Entry 8OE2 (X-ray diffraction, 1.51 A resolution); this record covers chain A.

[Chain A]
Protein: Haloalkane dehalogenase
Organism: synthetic construct
Notes: EC 3.8.1.5
UniProt: P0A3G4 (DHAA_PSEPV); residue numbers follow UniProt; this construct covers 1-293
Amino-acid sequence (299 residues; numbered 1 to 299; the number before each row is that of its first residue):
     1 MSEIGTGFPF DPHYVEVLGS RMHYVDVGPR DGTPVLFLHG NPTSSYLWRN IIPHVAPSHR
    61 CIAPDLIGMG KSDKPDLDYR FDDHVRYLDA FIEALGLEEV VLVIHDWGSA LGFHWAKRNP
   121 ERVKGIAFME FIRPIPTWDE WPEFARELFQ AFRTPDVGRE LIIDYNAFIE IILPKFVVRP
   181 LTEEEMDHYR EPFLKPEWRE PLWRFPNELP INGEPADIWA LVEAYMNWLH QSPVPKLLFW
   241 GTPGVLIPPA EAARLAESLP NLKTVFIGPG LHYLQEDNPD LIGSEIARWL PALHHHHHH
Disordered / not traced: 1-2, 296-299
Differences from the reference sequence: conflict Ser20 (Glu in P0A3G4), Arg80 (Phe in P0A3G4), Phe128 (Cys in P0A3G4), Leu148 (Thr in P0A3G4), Pro155 (Ala in P0A3G4), Tyr165 (Gln in P0A3G4), Ile171 (Gly in P0A3G4), Ile172 (Ala in P0A3G4), Phe176 (Cys in P0A3G4), Glu184 (Val in P0A3G4), Glu197 (Val in P0A3G4), Trp198 (Asp in P0A3G4), Asn212 (Ala in P0A3G4), Asp217 (Asn in P0A3G4), Trp219 (Val in P0A3G4), Leu262 (Cys in P0A3G4), Phe266 (Asp in P0A3G4); expression tag (294-299)
Curated features (UniProtKB/Swiss-Prot):
  - active site: Asp106 (Nucleophile), Glu130 (Proton donor), His272 (Proton acceptor)
Reported in the primary citation:
  - mutagenesis - K74F, Y79C/P201C, Q150I/I169L, L161M/I163L, I162C/W203C, M186F/N207H, H188W/R204W, E208Y (Tm change 6.4 degC): decreased stability
  - mutagenesis - R30G: unchanged stability

[Summary]
From UniProt: 3 active-site residues. From the paper: K74F, Y79C/P201C and Q150I/I169L, among others, reduce
stability; R30G leaves stability unchanged; 9 substitutions were tested in all.
Chain A is Haloalkane dehalogenase (synthetic construct); the structure, Structure of hyperstable haloalkane
dehalogenase variant DhaA223, was determined by X-ray diffraction (same publication as 8OE6).
